Entry 4GXI (X-ray diffraction, 1.95 A resolution); this record covers chains A and T of the 4 polymer chains in the assembly.

== Chain A ==
Protein: DNA polymerase beta
From: Homo sapiens
Notes: EC 2.7.7.7, 4.2.99.-
Reference sequence: P06746 (DPOLB_HUMAN); residues 1-335 here = UniProt positions 1-335
Sequence (335 residues; each row starts with the number of its first residue):
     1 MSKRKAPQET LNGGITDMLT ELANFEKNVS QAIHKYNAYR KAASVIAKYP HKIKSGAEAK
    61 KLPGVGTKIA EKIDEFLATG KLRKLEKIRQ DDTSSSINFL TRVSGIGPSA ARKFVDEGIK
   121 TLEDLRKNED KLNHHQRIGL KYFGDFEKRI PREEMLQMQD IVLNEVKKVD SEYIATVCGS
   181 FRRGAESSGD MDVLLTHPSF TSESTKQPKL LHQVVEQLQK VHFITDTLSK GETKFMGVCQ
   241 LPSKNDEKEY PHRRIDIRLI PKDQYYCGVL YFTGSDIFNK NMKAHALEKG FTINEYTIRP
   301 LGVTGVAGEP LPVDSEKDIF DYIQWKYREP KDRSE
Not modelled in the structure: 1-6
Differences from the reference sequence: engineered mutation Lys283 (Arg in P06746)
Bound ions: Na+ site 1: Lys60, Leu62, Val65 (shared with 1 residue of chain D); Na+ site 2: Thr101, Val103, Ile106 (shared with 1 residue of chain P); Na+ site 3 near Thr101 (its only coordinating residue here); Na+ site 4 near Ser171 (its only coordinating residue here)
UniProt features mapped onto this chain:
  - region: Arg183 to Asp192 (DNA-binding)
  - active site: Lys72 (Nucleophile)
  - binding site (K(+)): Lys60, Leu62, Val65, Thr101, Val103, Ile106
  - binding site (Na(+)): Lys60, Leu62, Val65, Thr101, Val103, Ile106
  - binding site (dATP): Arg149, Ser180, Arg183, Gly189, Asp190
  - binding site (dCTP): Arg149, Ser180, Arg183, Gly189, Asp190
  - binding site (dGTP): Arg149, Ser180, Arg183, Gly189, Asp190, Asp192
  - binding site (dTTP): Arg149, Ser180, Arg183, Gly189, Asp190
  - binding site (Mg(2+)): Asp190, Asp192, Asp256
  - modified residue: Lys72 (N6-acetyllysine), Arg83 (Omega-N-methylarginine), Arg152 (Omega-N-methylarginine)
  - cross-link (Glycyl lysine isopeptide (Lys-Gly)): Lys41 (interchain with G-Cter in ubiquitin), Lys61 (interchain with G-Cter in ubiquitin), Lys81 (interchain with G-Cter in ubiquitin)
Reported in the primary citation:
  - mutagenesis - R283K: decreased catalytic activity on incoming dATP
  - mutagenesis - R283K: unchanged catalytic activity on non-damaged guanine
  - mutagenesis - R283K: decreased catalytic activity on 8-oxoG

== Chain T ==
Molecule: 16-nt DNA strand
Sequence (16 nucleotides; numbered 1 to 16; the number before each row is that of its first residue):
     1 CCGACGTCGC ATCAGC
Modified positions: 8OG (8-oxo-2'-deoxy-guanosine-5'-monophosphate) at position 6

== Interface between chain A and chain T ==
Pairs across the interface (15; chain A residue first):
  His34(A) with DC5(T), stacking on the base
  Asn133(A) with DT12(T), phosphate contact
  His134(A) with DT12(T), phosphate contact
  Ser229(A) with DC10(T), phosphate contact; DA11(T), phosphate contact
  Lys230(A) with DC10(T), hydrogen bond to the phosphate; DA11(T), hydrogen bond to the phosphate
  Gly231(A) with DC10(T), phosphate contact
  Glu232(A) with DC10(T), hydrogen bond to the phosphate
  Thr233(A) with DG9(T), hydrogen bond to the phosphate; DC10(T), hydrogen bond to the phosphate
  Lys234(A) with DG9(T), phosphate contact; DC10(T), hydrogen bond to the phosphate
  Tyr271(A) with 8OG_6(T), hydrogen bond to the base
  Tyr296(A) with DC8(T), sugar contact
Also at the interface, not in a pair above, chain A (13 interface residues in all): Leu228, Glu295

== Overview ==
13 residues of chain A and 7 residues of chain T are in contact; the contacts include 7 hydrogen bonds and 1
aromatic stacking contact. Among the polar pairs are Tyr271(A)-8OG_6(T), Lys230(A)-DC10(T) and
Lys230(A)-DA11(T). From the paper: R283K of chain A reduces catalytic activity on incoming dATP; R283K of
chain A reduces catalytic activity on 8-oxoG.
Chain A is DNA polymerase beta (Homo sapiens) and chain T is a 16-nt DNA strand; the structure, R283K DNA
polymerase beta binary complex with a templating 8OG, was determined by X-ray diffraction, deposited together
with 4GXJ and 4GXK.
